PDB entry 7E2C | electron microscopy, 4.18 A resolution (low resolution: residue-level contacts below are approximate; hydrogen-bond / salt-bridge calls are withheld) | chains B and D of the 11 polymer chains in the assembly

Chain B:
Molecule: Trafficking protein particle complex subunit 33
From: Saccharomyces cerevisiae (strain ATCC 204508 / S288c)
Reference sequence: Q99394 (TRS33_YEAST); numbering as in UniProt (aligned over 1-268)
Sequence (268 residues; numbered 1 to 268; the number before each row is that of its first residue):
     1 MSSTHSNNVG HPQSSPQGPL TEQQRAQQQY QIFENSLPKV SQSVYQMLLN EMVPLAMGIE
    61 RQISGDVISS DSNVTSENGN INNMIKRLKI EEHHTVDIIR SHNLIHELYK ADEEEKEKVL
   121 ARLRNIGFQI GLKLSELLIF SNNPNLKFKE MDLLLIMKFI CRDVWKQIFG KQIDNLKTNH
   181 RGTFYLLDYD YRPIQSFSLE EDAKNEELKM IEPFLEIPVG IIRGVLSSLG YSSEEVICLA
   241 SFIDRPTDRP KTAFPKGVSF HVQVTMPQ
Unresolved in the structure: 1-33, 63-86, 246-256, 264-268

Chain D:
Molecule: Trafficking protein particle complex subunit BET5
From: Saccharomyces cerevisiae (strain ATCC 204508 / S288c)
Reference sequence: Q03630 (BET5_YEAST); numbering as in UniProt (aligned over 1-159)
Sequence (159 residues; row label = number of the first residue in the row):
     1 MGIYSFWIFD RHCNCIFDRE WTLASNSASG TINSKQNEED AKLLYGMIFS LRSITQKLSK
    61 GSVKNDIRSI STGKYRVHTY CTASGLWFVL LSDFKQQSYT QVLQYIYSHI YVKYVSNNLL
   121 SPYDFAENEN EMRGQGTRKI TNRNFISVLE SFLAPMVNQ
Unresolved in the structure: 1, 30-34, 158-159

Chain B / chain D interface:
Pairs across the interface - 20 pairs, chain B then chain D:
  E51(B) with L119(D)
  H102(B) with L119(D)
  N103(B) with L119(D); P122(D)
  S196(B) with K113(D)
  F197(B) with N118(D); L119(D); L120(D); N144(D)
  S198(B) with N118(D); L120(D); N144(D)
  L199(B) with L120(D); T141(D); N142(D); R143(D)
  E200(B) with T141(D)
  E201(B) with T141(D); N142(D); R143(D)
Also at the interface, not in a pair above, chain B (15 interface residues in all): N50, P54, H106, E207, M210, I211
Also at the interface, not in a pair above, chain D (12 interface residues in all): Y114, N117, S121

In short:
The interface between chain B and chain D involves 15 residues on one side and 12 on the other.
Here chain B is Trafficking protein particle complex subunit 33 and chain D is Trafficking protein particle
complex subunit BET5, both from Saccharomyces cerevisiae (strain ATCC 204508 / S288c). Entry 7E2C (Monomer of
TRAPPII (open)) was determined by electron microscopy, deposited together with 7E2D, 7E8S, 7E8T, 7E93, 7E94
and 7EA3.
